Entry 4AB2 (electron microscopy, 8.50 A resolution (very low resolution: no residue pairs are listed; an interface is given only as per-side residue counts)); this record covers chains A and H of the 14 polymer chains in the assembly.

[Chain A (and H)]
Name: 60 kDa chaperonin
Source organism: Escherichia coli
Notes: chain H of this document is another copy of the same molecule, construct and numbering; everything in this record applies to it too
Reference sequence: P0A6F5 (CH60_ECOLI); numbering as in UniProt (aligned over 1-548)
Amino-acid sequence (548 residues; each row starts with the number of its first residue):
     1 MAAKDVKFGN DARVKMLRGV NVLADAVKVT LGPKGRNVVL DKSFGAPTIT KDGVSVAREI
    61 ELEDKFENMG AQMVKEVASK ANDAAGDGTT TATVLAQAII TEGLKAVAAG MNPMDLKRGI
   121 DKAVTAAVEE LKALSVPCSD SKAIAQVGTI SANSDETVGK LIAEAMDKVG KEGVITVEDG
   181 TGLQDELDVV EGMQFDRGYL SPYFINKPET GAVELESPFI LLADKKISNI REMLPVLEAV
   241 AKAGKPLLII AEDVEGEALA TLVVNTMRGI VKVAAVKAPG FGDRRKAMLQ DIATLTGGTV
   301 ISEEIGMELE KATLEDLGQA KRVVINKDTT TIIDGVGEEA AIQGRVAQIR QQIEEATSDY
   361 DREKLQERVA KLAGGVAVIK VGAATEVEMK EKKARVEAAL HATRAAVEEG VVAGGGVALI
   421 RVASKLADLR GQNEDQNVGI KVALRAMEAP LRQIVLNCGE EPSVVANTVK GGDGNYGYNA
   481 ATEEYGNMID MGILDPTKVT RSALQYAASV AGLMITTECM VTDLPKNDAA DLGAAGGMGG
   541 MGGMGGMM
Unresolved in the structure: 1, 526-548
Construct notes: engineered mutation Ala-398 (Asp in P0A6F5)
Ion coordination: Mg2+: Asp-87 (together with ATP)
Small-molecule neighbours: ATP: Thr-30, Leu-31, Gly-32, Pro-33, Gly-53, Val-54, Asp-87, Gly-88, Thr-89, Thr-90, Thr-91, Ile-150, Ser-151, Asn-153, Ser-154, Gly-414, Gly-415, Gly-416, Ile-454, Asn-479, Ala-480, Ala-481, Ile-493, Asp-495

[How chain A and chain H interact]
At this resolution (8 A) residue pairs are not listed: 5 residues of chain A and 5 of chain H lie at the interface.

[Summary]
The chain A/chain H interface involves 5 residues from each chain. Ligands of chain A: ATP.
Chain A and chain H are both 60 kDa chaperonin (Escherichia coli); the structure, ATP-triggered molecular
mechanics of the chaperonin GroEL, was determined by electron microscopy together with 4AAQ, 4AAR, 4AAS, 4AAU
and 4AB3 from the same study.
